PDB entry 5Z4M | X-ray diffraction, 1.74 A resolution | chain A

== Chain A ==
Name: Terminal uridylyltransferase Tailor
Organism: Drosophila melanogaster
Notes: EC 2.7.7.52
Reference sequence: Q9VI58 (TUTT_DROME); numbering as in UniProt (aligned over 202-560)
Amino-acid sequence (361 residues; numbered 200 to 560; the number before each row is that of its first residue):
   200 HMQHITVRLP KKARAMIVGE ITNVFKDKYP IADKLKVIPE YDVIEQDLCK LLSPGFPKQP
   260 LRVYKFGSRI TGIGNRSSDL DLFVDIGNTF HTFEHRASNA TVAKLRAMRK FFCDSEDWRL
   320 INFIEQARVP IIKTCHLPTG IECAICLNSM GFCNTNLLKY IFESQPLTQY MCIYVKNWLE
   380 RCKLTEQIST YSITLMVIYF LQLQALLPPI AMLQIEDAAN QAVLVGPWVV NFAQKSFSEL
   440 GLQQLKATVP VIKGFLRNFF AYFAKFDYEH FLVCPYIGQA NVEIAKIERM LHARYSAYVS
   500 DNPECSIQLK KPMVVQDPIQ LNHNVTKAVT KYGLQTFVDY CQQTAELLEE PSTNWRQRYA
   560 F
Not modelled in the structure: 200, 551-560
Construct notes: expression tag (200-201); engineered mutation Ala343 (Asp in Q9VI58)
Bound ions: Mg2+: Asp278, Asp280 (together with UTP)
Small-molecule neighbours:
  - UTP (uridine 5'-triphosphate), molecule 1: Phe265, Asp280, Ala326, Arg327, Val328, Cys345, Ser388, Lys526
  - UTP, molecule 2: Phe265, Gly266, Ser267, Ser277, Asp278, Asp280, Arg327, Gly350, Asn353, Thr354, Lys375, Thr389, Tyr390, Asp516, His522, Val524
UniProt features mapped onto this chain:
  - binding site (Mg(2+)): Asp278, Asp280
  - mutagenesis: Asp280 (D280A: Abolishes catalytic activity)
Reported in the primary citation:
  - mutagenesis - H294A, R295A, R295K, R327K, N347A: decreased catalytic activity
  - mutagenesis - N347A: unchanged catalytic activity
  - mutagenesis - R327A: decreased catalytic activity on RNA substrate ending in GU-3'
  - mutagenesis - V328L, V328R: abolished catalytic activity on truncated miR-1003 bearing 3'G
  - mutagenesis - V328I: decreased catalytic activity on truncated miR-1003 bearing 3'G
  - mutagenesis - V328I, V328L, V328R: unchanged binding to RNA substrate

== Overview ==
Ligands of chain A: UTP. Asp278 and Asp280 coordinate Mg2+. UniProt lists Mg2+-binding residues Asp278 and
Asp280 and one mutagenesis site. The paper reports that H294A, R295A and R295K, among others, reduce catalytic
activity; V328L and V328R abolish catalytic activity on truncated miR-1003 bearing 3'G; 9 substitutions were
tested in all.
Chain A is Terminal uridylyltransferase Tailor (Drosophila melanogaster); the structure, Structure of
TailorD343A with bound UTP and Mg, was determined by X-ray diffraction (same publication as 5Z4A, 5Z4C, 5Z4D
and 5Z4J).
